7MK9 - chains O and A of the 17 polymer chains in the assembly; structure by electron microscopy, 3.54 A resolution.

Chain O:
Molecule: 40-nt DNA strand
Sequence (40 nucleotides; row label = number of the first residue in the row; note: 1 number in that range is skipped by the numbering (no residue carries it; nothing is unmodelled there); numbers below 1 keep their minus sign (DT-31 is residue -31)):
   -31 TTGGTTTTTTTGCACTATATTTGTGGGGAAG
     1 GCACTAGTG

Chain A:
Protein: DNA-directed RNA polymerase subunit
Source organism: Saccharomyces cerevisiae
Notes: EC 2.7.7.6
Reference sequence: A0A6A5Q1P2 (A0A6A5Q1P2_YEASX); numbering as in UniProt (aligned over 1-1733)
Amino-acid sequence (1733 residues; each row starts with the number of its first residue):
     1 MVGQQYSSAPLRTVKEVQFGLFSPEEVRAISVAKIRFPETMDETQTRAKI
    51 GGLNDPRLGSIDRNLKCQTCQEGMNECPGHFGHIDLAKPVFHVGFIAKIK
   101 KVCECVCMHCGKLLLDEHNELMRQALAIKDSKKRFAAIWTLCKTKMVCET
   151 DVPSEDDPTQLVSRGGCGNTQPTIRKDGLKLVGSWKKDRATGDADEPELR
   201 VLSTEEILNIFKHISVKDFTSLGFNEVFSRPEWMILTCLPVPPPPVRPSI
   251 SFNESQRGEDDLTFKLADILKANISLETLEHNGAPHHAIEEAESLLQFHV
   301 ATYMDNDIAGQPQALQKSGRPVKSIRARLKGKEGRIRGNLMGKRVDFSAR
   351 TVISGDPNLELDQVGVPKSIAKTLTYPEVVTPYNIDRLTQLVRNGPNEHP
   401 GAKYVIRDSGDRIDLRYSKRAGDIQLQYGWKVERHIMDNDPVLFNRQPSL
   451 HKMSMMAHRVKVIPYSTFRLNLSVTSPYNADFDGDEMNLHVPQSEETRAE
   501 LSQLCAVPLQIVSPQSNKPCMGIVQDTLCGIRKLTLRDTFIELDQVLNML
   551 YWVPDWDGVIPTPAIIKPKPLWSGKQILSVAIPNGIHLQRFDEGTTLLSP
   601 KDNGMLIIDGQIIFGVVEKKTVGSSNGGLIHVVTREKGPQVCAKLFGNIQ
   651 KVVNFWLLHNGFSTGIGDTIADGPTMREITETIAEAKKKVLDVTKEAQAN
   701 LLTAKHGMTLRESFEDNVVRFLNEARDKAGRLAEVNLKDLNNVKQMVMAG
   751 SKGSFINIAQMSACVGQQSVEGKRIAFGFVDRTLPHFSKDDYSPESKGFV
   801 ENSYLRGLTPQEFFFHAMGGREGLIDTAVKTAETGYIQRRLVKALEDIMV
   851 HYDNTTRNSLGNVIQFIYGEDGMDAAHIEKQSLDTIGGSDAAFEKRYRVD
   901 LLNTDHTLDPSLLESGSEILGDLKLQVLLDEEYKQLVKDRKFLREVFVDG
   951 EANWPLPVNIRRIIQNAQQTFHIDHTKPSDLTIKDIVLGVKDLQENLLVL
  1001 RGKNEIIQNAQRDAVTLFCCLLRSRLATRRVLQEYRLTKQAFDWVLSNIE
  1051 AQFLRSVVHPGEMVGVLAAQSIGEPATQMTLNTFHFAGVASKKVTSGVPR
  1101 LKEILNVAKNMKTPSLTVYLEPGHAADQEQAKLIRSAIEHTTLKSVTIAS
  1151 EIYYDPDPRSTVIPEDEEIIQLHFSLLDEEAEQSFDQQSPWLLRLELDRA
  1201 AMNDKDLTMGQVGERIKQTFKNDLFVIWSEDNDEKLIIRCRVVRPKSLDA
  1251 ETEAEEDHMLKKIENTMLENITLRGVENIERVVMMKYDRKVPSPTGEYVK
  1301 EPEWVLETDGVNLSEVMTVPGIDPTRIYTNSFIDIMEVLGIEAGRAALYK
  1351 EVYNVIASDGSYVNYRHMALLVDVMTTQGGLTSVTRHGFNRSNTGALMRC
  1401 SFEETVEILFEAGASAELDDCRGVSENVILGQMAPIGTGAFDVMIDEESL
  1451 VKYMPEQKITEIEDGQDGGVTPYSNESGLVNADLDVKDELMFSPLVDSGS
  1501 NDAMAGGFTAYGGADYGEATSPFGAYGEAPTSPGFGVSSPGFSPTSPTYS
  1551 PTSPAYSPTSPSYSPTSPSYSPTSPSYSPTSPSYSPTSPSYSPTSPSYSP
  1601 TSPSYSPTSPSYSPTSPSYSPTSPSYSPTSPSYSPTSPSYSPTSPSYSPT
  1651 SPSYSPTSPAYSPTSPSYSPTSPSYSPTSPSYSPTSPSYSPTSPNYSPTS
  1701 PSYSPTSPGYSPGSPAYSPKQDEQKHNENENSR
Disordered / not traced: 1, 1082-1092, 1176-1184, 1246-1253, 1455-1733
Bound ions: Zn2+ site 1: Cys67, Cys70, Cys77, His80; Zn2+ site 2: Cys107, Cys110, Cys148, Cys167; Mg2+: Asp481, Asp483, Asp485 (shared with 2 residues of chain R)
From the paper describing this entry:
  - binding site for the 15-nt RNA strand: Lys619, Lys620

How chain O and chain A interact:
Contacting residue pairs (23):
  DA-15(O) - Arg1386(A)  sugar contact
  DA-15(O) - Glu1403(A)  phosphate contact
  DT-14(O) - Tyr836(A)  phosphate contact
  DT-14(O) - Glu1403(A)  phosphate contact
  DA-13(O) - Thr831(A)  base contact
  DA-13(O) - Ala832(A)  sugar contact
  DA-13(O) - Gly835(A)  sugar contact
  DA-13(O) - Tyr836(A)  sugar contact
  DT-12(O) - Lys332(A)  salt bridge to the phosphate
  DT-12(O) - Arg337(A)  salt bridge to the phosphate
  DT-12(O) - Pro448(A)  base contact
  DT-12(O) - Arg839(A)  salt bridge to the phosphate
  DT-11(O) - Gln447(A)  sugar contact
  DT-10(O) - Arg344(A)  sugar contact
  DT-10(O) - Arg350(A)  salt bridge to the phosphate
  DT-10(O) - Glu486(A)  phosphate contact
  DT-10(O) - Asn488(A)  phosphate contact
  DG-9(O) - Arg350(A)  sugar contact
  DG-4(O) - Phe252(A)  base contact
  DA-3(O) - Phe252(A)  base contact
  DA-3(O) - Glu254(A)  base contact
  DA-2(O) - Lys317(A)  phosphate contact
  DA-2(O) - Ser318(A)  hydrogen bond to the phosphate
Other interface residues (no listed pair), chain O (11 interface residues in all): DT-16
Other interface residues (no listed pair), chain A (20 interface residues in all): Gln256

Summary:
Chain O and chain A form an interface of 11 and 20 residues respectively, with 1 hydrogen bond and 4 salt
bridges. Polar contacts include DA-2(O)-Ser318(A), DT-12(O)-Lys332(A) and DT-12(O)-Arg337(A). Cys67(A),
Cys70(A), Cys77(A) and His80(A) form the Zn2+ site 1. The paper reports a binding site for the 15-nt RNA
strand at Lys619(A) and Lys620(A).
Here chain O is a 40-nt DNA strand and chain A is DNA-directed RNA polymerase subunit (Saccharomyces
cerevisiae). Entry 7MK9 (Complex structure of trailing EC of EC+EC (trailing EC-focused)) was determined by
electron microscopy, deposited together with 7MEI, 7MKA, 7ML0, 7ML1, 7ML2, 7ML3 and 7ML4.
